Entry 4LPU (X-ray diffraction, 3.40 A resolution); this record covers chains A and B.

== Chain A (and B) ==
Protein: TENCON variant P40AR2-32R2
Organism: artificial gene
Notes: chain B of this document is another copy of the same molecule, construct and numbering; everything in this record applies to it too
Chain sequence (98 residues; each row starts with the number of its first residue):
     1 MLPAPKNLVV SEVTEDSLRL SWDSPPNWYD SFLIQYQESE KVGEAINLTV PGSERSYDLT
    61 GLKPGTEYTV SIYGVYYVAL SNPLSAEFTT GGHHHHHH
Disordered / not traced: 94-98

== Interface between chain A and chain B ==
Residue-residue contacts - 107 pairs, chain A then chain B:
  Met1(A) - Asn82(B)
  Pro3(A) - Ser81(B)
  Ala4(A) - Asn82(B)
  Pro5(A) - Ser81(B)
  Pro5(A) - Leu84(B)
  Lys6(A) - Leu84(B)
  Leu8(A) - Leu84(B)
  Leu8(A) - Phe88(B)  hydrophobic
  Val10(A) - Phe88(B)  hydrophobic
  Thr14(A) - Thr90(B)
  Thr14(A) - Gly91(B)  hydrogen bond (backbone-backbone)
  Glu15(A) - Thr90(B)
  Glu15(A) - Gly91(B)
  Glu15(A) - Gly92(B)  hydrogen bond (side chain-backbone)
  Leu18(A) - Phe88(B)  hydrophobic
  Leu20(A) - Phe88(B)  hydrophobic
  Tyr29(A) - Ser81(B)
  Asn47(A) - Pro51(B)
  Thr49(A) - Ser31(B)
  Thr49(A) - Thr49(B)  hydrogen bond
  Thr49(A) - Tyr77(B)
  Lys63(A) - Thr90(B)  hydrogen bond (backbone-side chain)
  Pro64(A) - Thr90(B)
  Pro64(A) - Gly91(B)
  Gly65(A) - Thr90(B)  hydrogen bond (backbone-side chain)
  Gly65(A) - Gly91(B)  hydrogen bond (backbone-backbone)
  Gly65(A) - Gly92(B)
  Gly65(A) - His93(B)
  Thr66(A) - Phe88(B)
  Thr66(A) - Thr89(B)
  Thr66(A) - Thr90(B)  hydrogen bond (backbone-side chain)
  Glu67(A) - Phe88(B)
  Glu67(A) - Thr89(B)
  Tyr68(A) - Ala86(B)
  Tyr68(A) - Glu87(B)
  Tyr68(A) - Phe88(B)  hydrogen bond (backbone-backbone)
  Tyr68(A) - Thr90(B)
  Thr69(A) - Ala86(B)
  Thr69(A) - Glu87(B)  hydrogen bond
  Val70(A) - Leu84(B)
  Val70(A) - Ser85(B)
  Val70(A) - Ala86(B)  hydrogen bond (backbone-backbone)
  Val70(A) - Phe88(B)  hydrophobic
  Ser71(A) - Leu84(B)
  Ser71(A) - Ser85(B)  hydrogen bond
  Ile72(A) - Asn82(B)
  Ile72(A) - Pro83(B)
  Ile72(A) - Leu84(B)  hydrogen bond (backbone-backbone)
  Tyr73(A) - Ser81(B)
  Tyr73(A) - Pro83(B)  hydrophobic
  Gly74(A) - Leu80(B)
  Gly74(A) - Ser81(B)  hydrogen bond (backbone-backbone)
  Val75(A) - Tyr77(B)  hydrophobic
  Val75(A) - Ala79(B)
  Tyr76(A) - Ala79(B)  hydrogen bond (backbone-backbone)
  Tyr77(A) - Val78(B)  hydrogen bond (backbone-backbone)
  Tyr77(A) - Ala79(B)  hydrogen bond (backbone-backbone)
  Val78(A) - Val75(B)  hydrophobic
  Val78(A) - Tyr76(B)
  Val78(A) - Tyr77(B)  hydrophobic
  Ala79(A) - Gly74(B)
  Ala79(A) - Tyr76(B)  hydrogen bond (backbone-backbone)
  Ala79(A) - Val78(B)
  Leu80(A) - Gly74(B)
  Ser81(A) - Pro3(B)  hydrogen bond (side chain-backbone)
  Ser81(A) - Tyr29(B)  hydrogen bond
  Ser81(A) - Tyr73(B)
  Ser81(A) - Gly74(B)  hydrogen bond (side chain-backbone)
  Asn82(A) - Ala4(B)
  Asn82(A) - Pro5(B)
  Pro83(A) - Tyr73(B)  hydrophobic
  Leu84(A) - Pro5(B)
  Leu84(A) - Lys6(B)
  Leu84(A) - Leu8(B)
  Leu84(A) - Ser71(B)
  Leu84(A) - Ile72(B)  hydrogen bond (backbone-backbone)
  Ser85(A) - Val70(B)
  Ala86(A) - Leu8(B)  hydrophobic
  Ala86(A) - Tyr68(B)
  Ala86(A) - Thr69(B)
  Ala86(A) - Val70(B)  hydrogen bond (backbone-backbone)
  Glu87(A) - Ser39(B)
  Glu87(A) - Glu67(B)
  Glu87(A) - Tyr68(B)
  Glu87(A) - Thr69(B)
  Phe88(A) - Leu8(B)
  Phe88(A) - Val10(B)  hydrophobic
  Phe88(A) - Leu18(B)  hydrophobic
  Phe88(A) - Thr66(B)
  Phe88(A) - Tyr68(B)  hydrogen bond (backbone-backbone)
  Thr89(A) - Thr66(B)
  Thr89(A) - Glu67(B)
  Thr90(A) - Thr14(B)
  Thr90(A) - Glu15(B)
  Thr90(A) - Leu62(B)
  Thr90(A) - Lys63(B)  hydrogen bond (side chain-backbone)
  Thr90(A) - Pro64(B)
  Thr90(A) - Gly65(B)  hydrogen bond (side chain-backbone)
  Thr90(A) - Thr66(B)  hydrogen bond (side chain-backbone)
  Gly91(A) - Val13(B)
  Gly91(A) - Thr14(B)  hydrogen bond (backbone-backbone)
  Gly91(A) - Glu15(B)
  Gly91(A) - Pro64(B)
  Gly91(A) - Gly65(B)  hydrogen bond (backbone-backbone)
  Gly92(A) - Glu15(B)
  Gly92(A) - Gly65(B)  hydrogen bond (backbone-backbone)
  His93(A) - Gly65(B)
Also at the interface, not in a pair above, chain A (52 interface residues in all): Leu2, Asn7, Val9, Val13, Trp22, Ser39, Leu62
Also at the interface, not in a pair above, chain B (51 interface residues in all): Leu2, Asn7, Leu20, Asp30

== Overview ==
52 residues of chain A and 51 residues of chain B are in contact; the contacts include 29 hydrogen bonds.
Among the polar pairs are Glu15(A)-Gly92(B), Thr49(A)-Thr49(B) and Lys63(A)-Thr90(B).
Both chains are TENCON variant P40AR2-32R2 (artificial gene). Entry 4LPU (Crystal structure of TENCON variant
P40AR2-32R2) was determined by X-ray diffraction, deposited together with 4LPT, 4LPV, 4LPW, 4LPX and 4LPY.
